PDB entry 2F9I | X-ray diffraction, 1.98 A resolution | chains B and C of the 4 polymer chains in the assembly

# Chain B
Molecule: acetyl-coenzyme A carboxylase carboxyl transferase subunit beta
Source organism: Staphylococcus aureus
Sequence (285 residues; row label = number of the first residue in the row):
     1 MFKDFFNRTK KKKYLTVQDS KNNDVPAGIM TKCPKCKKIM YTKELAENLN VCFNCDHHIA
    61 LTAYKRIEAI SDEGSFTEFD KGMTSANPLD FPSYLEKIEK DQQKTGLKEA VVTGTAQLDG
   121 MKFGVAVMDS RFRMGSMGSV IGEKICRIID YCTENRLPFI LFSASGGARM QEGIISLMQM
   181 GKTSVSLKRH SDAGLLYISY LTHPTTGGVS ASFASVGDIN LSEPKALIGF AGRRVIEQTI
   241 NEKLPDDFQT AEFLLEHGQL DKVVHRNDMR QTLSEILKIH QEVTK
Not modelled in the structure: 1-25
Ion coordination: Zn2+: Cys33, Cys36, Cys52, Cys55
What the authors report for this chain:
  - catalytic residues: Gly207

# Chain C
Molecule: acetyl-coenzyme A carboxylase carboxyl transferase subunit alpha
Source organism: Staphylococcus aureus
Sequence (327 residues; each row starts with the number of its first residue; numbers below 1 keep their minus sign (Met-12 is residue -12)):
   -12 MHHHHHHLVP RGSMLDFEKP LFEIRNKIES LKESQDKNDV DLQEEIDMLE ASLERETKKI
    48 YTNLKPWDRV QIARLQERPT TLDYIPYIFD SFMELHGDRN FRDDPAMIGG IGFLNGRAVT
   108 VIGQQRGKDT KDNIYRNFGM AHPEGYRKAL RLMKQAEKFN RPIFTFIDTK GAYPGKAAEE
   168 RGQSESIATN LIEMASLKVP VIAIVIGEGG SGGALGIGIA NKVLMLENST YSVISPEGAA
   228 ALLWKDSNLA KIAAETMKIT AHDIKQLGII DDVISEPLGG AHKDIEQQAL AIKSAFVAQL
   288 DSLESLSRDE IANDRFEKFR NIGSYIE
Not modelled in the structure: -12 to 0, 17-33
Construct notes: cloning artifact (-12, -5 to 0); expression tag (-11 to -6)

# Chain B / chain C interface
Contacting residue pairs - 47 pairs, chain B then chain C:
  Ser191(B) - Lys145(C)  hydrogen bond
  Gly194(B) - Lys145(C)
  Gly194(B) - Phe146(C)
  Leu195(B) - Lys145(C)  hydrogen bond (backbone-side chain)
  Leu195(B) - Phe146(C)
  Leu196(B) - Phe146(C)
  Ser215(B) - Arg86(C)
  Gly217(B) - Arg86(C)  hydrogen bond (backbone-side chain)
  Asp218(B) - Arg86(C)  hydrogen bond (backbone-side chain)
  Asp218(B) - Arg138(C)
  Asp218(B) - Gln142(C)  hydrogen bond
  Asp218(B) - Lys145(C)  salt bridge
  Asp218(B) - Phe146(C)
  Ile219(B) - Arg86(C)
  Asn220(B) - Arg86(C)
  Leu255(B) - His83(C)
  Leu255(B) - Asp90(C)
  Glu256(B) - Arg89(C)
  Glu256(B) - Asp90(C)  hydrogen bond (backbone-backbone)
  His257(B) - Phe88(C)
  His257(B) - Arg89(C)  hydrogen bond (backbone-backbone)
  Gly258(B) - Gly84(C)
  Gly258(B) - Asp85(C)  hydrogen bond (backbone-backbone)
  Gly258(B) - Arg86(C)  hydrogen bond (backbone-backbone)
  Gly258(B) - Arg89(C)
  Gly258(B) - Asp90(C)
  Gln259(B) - Arg86(C)  hydrogen bond (side chain-backbone)
  Gln259(B) - Asn87(C)
  Leu260(B) - His83(C)
  Asp261(B) - Leu82(C)
  Asp261(B) - His83(C)  hydrogen bond (backbone-backbone)
  Asp261(B) - Arg86(C)  salt bridge
  Asp261(B) - Arg138(C)  salt bridge
  Lys262(B) - Met80(C)
  Lys262(B) - Glu81(C)  hydrogen bond (side chain-backbone)
  Thr272(B) - Met80(C)
  Glu275(B) - Ser78(C)
  Glu275(B) - Met80(C)
  Ile276(B) - Met80(C)  hydrophobic
  Lys278(B) - Phe100(C)
  Ile279(B) - Ile98(C)  hydrophobic
  Ile279(B) - Gly99(C)
  Ile279(B) - Phe100(C)  hydrophobic
  Ile279(B) - Ala105(C)
  His280(B) - Ile98(C)
  His280(B) - Phe146(C)
  His280(B) - Arg148(C)  hydrogen bond
Also at the interface, not in a pair above, chain B (24 interface residues in all): Val216
Also at the interface, not in a pair above, chain C (22 interface residues in all): Leu139

# In short
24 residues of chain B face 22 of chain C across their interface; the contacts include 13 hydrogen bonds and 3
salt bridges. Among the polar pairs are Asp218(B)-Lys145(C), Asp261(B)-Arg86(C) and Asp261(B)-Arg138(C).
Cys33(B), Cys36(B), Cys52(B) and Cys55(B) form the Zn2+ site. From the paper: the catalytic residue Gly207(B).
Here chain B is acetyl-coenzyme A carboxylase carboxyl transferase subunit beta and chain C is acetyl-coenzyme
A carboxylase carboxyl transferase subunit alpha, both from Staphylococcus aureus. Entry 2F9I (Crystal
Structure of the carboxyltransferase subunit of ACC from Staphylococcus aureus) was determined by X-ray
diffraction together with 2F9Y from the same study.
